PDB entry 7FIK | electron microscopy, 3.70 A resolution | chains G and I of the 32 polymer chains in the assembly

Chain G:
Name: Nuclear pore complex protein Nup98-Nup96
Organism: Xenopus laevis
Reference sequence: A0A1L8HBE3 (A0A1L8HBE3_XENLA); numbering as in UniProt (aligned over 1-1742)
Chain sequence (1742 residues; numbered 1 to 1742; the number before each row is that of its first residue):
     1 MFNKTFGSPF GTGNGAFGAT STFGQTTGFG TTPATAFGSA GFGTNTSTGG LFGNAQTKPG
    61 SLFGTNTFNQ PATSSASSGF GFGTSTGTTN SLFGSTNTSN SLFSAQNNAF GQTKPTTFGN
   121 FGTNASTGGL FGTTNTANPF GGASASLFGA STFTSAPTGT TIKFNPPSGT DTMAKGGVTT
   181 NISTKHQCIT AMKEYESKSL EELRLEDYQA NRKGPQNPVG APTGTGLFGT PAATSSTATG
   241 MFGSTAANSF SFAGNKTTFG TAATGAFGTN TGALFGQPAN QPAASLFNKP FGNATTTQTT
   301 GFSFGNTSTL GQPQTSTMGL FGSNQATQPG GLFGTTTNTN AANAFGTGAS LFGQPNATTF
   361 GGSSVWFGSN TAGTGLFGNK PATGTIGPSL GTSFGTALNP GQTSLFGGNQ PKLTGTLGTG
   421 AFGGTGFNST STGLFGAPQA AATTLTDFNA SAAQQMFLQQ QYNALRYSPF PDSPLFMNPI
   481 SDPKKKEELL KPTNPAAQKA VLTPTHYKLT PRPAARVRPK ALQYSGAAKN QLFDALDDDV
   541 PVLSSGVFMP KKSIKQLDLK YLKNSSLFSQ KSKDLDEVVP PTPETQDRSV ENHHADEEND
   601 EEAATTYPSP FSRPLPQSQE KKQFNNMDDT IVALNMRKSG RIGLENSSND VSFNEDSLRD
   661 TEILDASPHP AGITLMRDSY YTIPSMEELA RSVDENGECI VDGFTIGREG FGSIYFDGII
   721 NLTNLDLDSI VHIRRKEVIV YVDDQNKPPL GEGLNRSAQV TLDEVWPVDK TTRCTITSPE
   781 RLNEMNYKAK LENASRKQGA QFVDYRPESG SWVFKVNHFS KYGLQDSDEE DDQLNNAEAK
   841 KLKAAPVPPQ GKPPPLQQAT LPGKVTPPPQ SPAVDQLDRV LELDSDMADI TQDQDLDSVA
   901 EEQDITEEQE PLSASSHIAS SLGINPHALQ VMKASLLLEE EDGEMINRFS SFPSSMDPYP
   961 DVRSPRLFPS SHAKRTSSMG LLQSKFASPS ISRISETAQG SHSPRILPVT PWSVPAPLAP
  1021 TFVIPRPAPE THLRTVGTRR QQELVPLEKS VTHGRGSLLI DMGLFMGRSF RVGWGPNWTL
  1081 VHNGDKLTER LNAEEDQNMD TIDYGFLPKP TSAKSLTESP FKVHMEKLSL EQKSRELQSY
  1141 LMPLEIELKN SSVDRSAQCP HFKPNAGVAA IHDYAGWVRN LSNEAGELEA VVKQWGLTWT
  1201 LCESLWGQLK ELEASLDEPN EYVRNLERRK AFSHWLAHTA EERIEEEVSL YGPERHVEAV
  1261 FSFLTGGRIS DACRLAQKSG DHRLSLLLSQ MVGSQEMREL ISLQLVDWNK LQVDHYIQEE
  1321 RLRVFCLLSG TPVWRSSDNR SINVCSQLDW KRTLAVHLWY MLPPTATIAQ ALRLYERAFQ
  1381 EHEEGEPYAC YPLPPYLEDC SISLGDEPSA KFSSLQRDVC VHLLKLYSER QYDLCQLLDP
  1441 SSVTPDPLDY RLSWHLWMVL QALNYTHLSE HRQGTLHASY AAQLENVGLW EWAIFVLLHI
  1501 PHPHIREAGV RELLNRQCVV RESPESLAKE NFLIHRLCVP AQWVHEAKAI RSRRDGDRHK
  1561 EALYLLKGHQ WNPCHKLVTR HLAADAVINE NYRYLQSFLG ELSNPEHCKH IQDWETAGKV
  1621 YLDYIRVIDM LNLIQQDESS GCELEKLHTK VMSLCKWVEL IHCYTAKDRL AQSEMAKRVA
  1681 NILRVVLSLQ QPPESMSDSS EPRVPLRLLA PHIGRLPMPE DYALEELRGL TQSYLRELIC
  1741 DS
Not modelled in the structure: 1-1042, 1083-1118, 1184-1190, 1399-1414, 1522, 1557-1558, 1570-1571, 1586-1590, 1606-1611, 1635-1639, 1664-1666, 1693-1742

Chain I:
Name: Nuclear pore complex protein
Organism: Xenopus laevis
Reference sequence: A2RV69 (A2RV69_XENLA); residue numbers follow UniProt; this construct covers 1-916
Chain sequence (916 residues; row label = number of the first residue in the row):
     1 MDMLSPVVRE AEVSRAARRQ SSNRKNPADE SWSNATPTRG PSSRTTGQTL FRQHMTPQTW
    61 NSSRPPDVSA ILGTVGRSPR LLQTPGRLAN LSMMSNPDDS VWTTTFSPGR TGMYTTLDSP
   121 SFTEDITLSA VMLQEEDPGE AATMSMYPDF LKSFLEHPSS AVFELIEQYE ATCNTQITLL
   181 KKIVKRVTPG QQKFSKTASI LWLLQQEMVT WRLIAALYRD RIQSALEEEN MFEIAAPNAS
   241 EKTIVDKLFQ RDTLVRQSQL VVDWLESIAK DEVGDFSDNI EYYAKSVYWE NTLHTLKQRS
   301 MLSLGSSRPL VSELDPDAPI RQKLPLDDLD REDDIRLLKY LFTLIRAGMT DEAQRLCKRC
   361 GQAWRAATLE GWKLYHDANI NGGTELQAVE GNPYRCVWKT CCWRMAEDEQ FNKYERAIYA
   421 TLSGNLKQLL PVCESWEDTV WAHFKVMVDS LVEQEIRASI ISFNEANELP REYLEANWTL
   481 DSVFEELQAT DKKRVLEENR EHYHIIQKFV ILADVDGLMD EFSEWLSNGK NLLLGHLLRF
   541 MTHLLLFFRT LGLQAKEEVS VEVLKTYIQR LINEKQIELI AFYVSHLPQE LAISQYAVFL
   601 ENITDPDQRQ RCLELAKEAG LDVASITKTV VENTRKKDAG EFAHHDFAPA LDSGTSEEDR
   661 AKIDVIDWLV FDPAQRAEAL KQSNAIMRKF LASKKHEAAK EVFAKIPQDS IAEIYSQWEE
   721 QAMDSALPAE DDNAIREHLC IRAYLESHEA FNEWFKHINS PPQKPTLVGQ ASFTEKVAHE
   781 HKEKKYEMDF GIWKGHLDAL TSDVKEKIYN VLLFVDGGWM VDVREDTEED PERSHQMVLL
   841 RRLCLPMMCF LLHTVLHNTK QYKDCLRLAD IVSSENQKLY TVFSKTEMRN LLQKLRESSL
   901 MLLDLQLDPL GYEIQS
Not modelled in the structure: 1-142, 299-314, 374-393, 623-626, 672-674, 915-916

Chain G / chain I interface:
Pairs across the interface (32; chain G residue first):
  Ser1279(G) - Arg321(I)
  Gly1280(G) - Ile320(I)
  His1282(G) - Cys402(I)
  His1282(G) - Met405(I)
  Arg1283(G) - Asp317(I)
  Arg1283(G) - Ala367(I)
  Ser1285(G) - Trp398(I)
  Ser1285(G) - Cys401(I)
  Leu1286(G) - Ala367(I)
  Leu1286(G) - Thr368(I)
  Leu1286(G) - Glu370(I)
  Leu1286(G) - Gly371(I)
  Ser1289(G) - Tyr394(I)  hydrogen bond (side chain-backbone)
  Ser1289(G) - Arg395(I)
  Ser1289(G) - Trp398(I)
  Gln1290(G) - Lys373(I)  hydrogen bond (side chain-backbone)
  Gln1290(G) - Arg395(I)
  Gln1290(G) - Trp398(I)
  Val1292(G) - Trp372(I)  hydrophobic
  Val1292(G) - Lys373(I)
  Met1297(G) - Glu370(I)
  Met1297(G) - Gly371(I)
  Leu1300(G) - Ala366(I)  hydrophobic
  Gln1304(G) - Gly361(I)  hydrogen bond (side chain-backbone)
  Gln1304(G) - Ala363(I)
  Trp1308(G) - Ala363(I)  hydrophobic
  Leu1311(G) - Val287(I)  hydrophobic
  Val1313(G) - Leu293(I)  hydrophobic
  Tyr1316(G) - Leu293(I)  hydrogen bond (side chain-backbone)
  Tyr1316(G) - Leu296(I)
  Tyr1316(G) - Lys297(I)
  Arg1321(G) - Ala318(I)
Interface residues without a listed pair, chain G (23 interface residues in all): His1256, Lys1278, Asp1281, Gly1293, Ile1301, Phe1325
Interface residues without a listed pair, chain I (28 interface residues in all): Tyr288, Asp315, Pro316, Gln362, Leu369

In short:
23 residues of chain G and 28 residues of chain I are in contact, with 4 hydrogen bonds. Polar contacts
include Ser1289(G)-Tyr394(I), Gln1290(G)-Lys373(I) and Gln1304(G)-Gly361(I).
Here chain G is Nuclear pore complex protein Nup98-Nup96 and chain I is Nuclear pore complex protein, both
from Xenopus laevis. Entry 7FIK (The cryo-EM structure of the CR subunit from X. laevis NPC) was determined by
electron microscopy (same publication as 7FIL).
